PDB entry 6LER | X-ray diffraction, 3.00 A resolution | chains H and J of the 10 polymer chains in the assembly

== Chain H ==
Name: Histone H2B type 1-J
From: Homo sapiens
Reference sequence: P06899 (H2B1J_HUMAN); residues 0-125 here correspond to UniProt positions 1-126 (UniProt number = residue number + 1)
Amino-acid sequence (126 residues; numbered 0 to 125; the number before each row is that of its first residue; numbering starts at 0):
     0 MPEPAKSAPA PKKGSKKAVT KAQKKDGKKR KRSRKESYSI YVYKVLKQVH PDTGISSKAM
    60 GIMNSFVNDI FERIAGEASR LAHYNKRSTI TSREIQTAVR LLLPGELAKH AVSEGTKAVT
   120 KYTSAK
Disordered / not traced: 0-29

== Chain J ==
Molecule: 169-nt DNA strand
From: other sequences
Sequence (169 nucleotides; row label = number of the first residue in the row; numbers below 1 keep their minus sign (DC-82 is residue -82)):
   -82 CGTTTTTTTT TTGCATGTGC CGGTCTCACA CGTGCCTGGA GACTAGTAAG CGCTTCTAGT
   -22 GGCGGTTAAA ACGCGGTAGA CAGCGCGTAC GTGCGTTTAA GCGGTGCTAG AGCTGTCTAC
    38 GACCAATTGA GCGGCCTCGG CACCGGGATG CTGTTTTTTT TTTGGGTAC
Bound ions: K+: DT-26 (shared with 1 residue of chain I); Ca2+ near DG29 (its only coordinating residue here)

== Chain H / chain J interface ==
Pairs across the interface - 19 pairs, chain H then chain J:
  Lys30(H) with DA28(J), base contact; DC30(J), sugar contact
  Ser32(H) with DC30(J), hydrogen bond to the phosphate
  Arg33(H) with DT-46(J), sugar contact; DG-45(J), salt bridge to the phosphate
  Glu35(H) with DG-45(J), sugar contact
  Tyr42(H) with DC-54(J), sugar contact; DA-53(J), hydrogen bond to the phosphate
  Gly53(H) with DA-53(J), phosphate contact
  Ile54(H) with DC-54(J), sugar contact; DA-53(J), phosphate contact
  Ser55(H) with DC-54(J), phosphate contact
  Ser56(H) with DC-54(J), hydrogen bond to the phosphate
  Arg86(H) with DA-34(J), salt bridge to the phosphate; DG-33(J), salt bridge to the phosphate
  Ser87(H) with DA-35(J), sugar contact; DA-34(J), hydrogen bond to the phosphate
  Thr88(H) with DA-35(J), hydrogen bond to the phosphate; DA-34(J), hydrogen bond to the phosphate
Other interface residues (no listed pair), chain H (13 interface residues in all): Lys85
Other interface residues (no listed pair), chain J (10 interface residues in all): DG29

== Overview ==
13 residues of chain H face 10 of chain J across their interface; the contacts include 6 hydrogen bonds and 3
salt bridges. Polar contacts include Ser32(H)-DC30(J), Tyr42(H)-DA-53(J) and Ser56(H)-DC-54(J).
Here chain H is Histone H2B type 1-J (Homo sapiens) and chain J is a 169-nt DNA strand (other sequences).
Entry 6LER (169 bp nucleosome harboring non-identical cohesive DNA termini) was determined by X-ray
diffraction (same publication as 7COW, 6L9Z, 6LA2 and 6LAB).
